Entry 7PF2 (electron microscopy, 5.10 A resolution (low resolution: residue-level contacts below are approximate; hydrogen-bond / salt-bridge calls are withheld)); this record covers chains A and I of the 19 polymer chains in the assembly.

[Chain A]
Molecule: Histone H3.2
Source organism: Homo sapiens
Reference sequence: Q71DI3 (H32_HUMAN); residues 0-135 here correspond to UniProt positions 1-136 (UniProt number = residue number + 1)
Sequence (136 residues; each row starts with the number of its first residue; numbering starts at 0):
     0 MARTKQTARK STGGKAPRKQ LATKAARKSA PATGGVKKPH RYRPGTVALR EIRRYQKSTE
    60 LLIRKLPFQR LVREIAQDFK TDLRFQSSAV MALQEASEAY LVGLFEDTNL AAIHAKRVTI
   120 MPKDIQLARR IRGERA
Not modelled in the structure: 0-36, 134-135
Construct notes: engineered mutation Ala-110 (Cys111 in Q71DI3)
UniProt features mapped onto this chain:
  - modified residue: Arg-2 (Asymmetric dimethylarginine), Thr-3 (Phosphothreonine), Lys-4 (Allysine), Gln-5 (5-glutamyl dopamine), Thr-6 (Phosphothreonine), Arg-8 (Citrulline), Lys-9 (N6,N6,N6-trimethyllysine), Ser-10 (ADP-ribosylserine), Thr-11 (Phosphothreonine), Lys-14 (N6-(2-hydroxyisobutyryl)lysine), Arg-17 (Asymmetric dimethylarginine), Lys-18 (N6-(2-hydroxyisobutyryl)lysine), Lys-23 (N6-(2-hydroxyisobutyryl)lysine), Arg-26 (Citrulline), Lys-27 (N6,N6,N6-trimethyllysine), Ser-28 (ADP-ribosylserine), Lys-36 (N6,N6,N6-trimethyllysine), Lys-37 (N6-methyllysine), Tyr-41 (Phosphotyrosine), Lys-56 (N6,N6,N6-trimethyllysine) and 8 more in UniProt
  - lipidation: Lys-18 (N6-decanoyllysine)

[Chain I]
Molecule: 748-nt DNA strand
Source organism: synthetic construct
Sequence (748 nucleotides; each row starts with the number of its first residue; note: 187 numbers in that range are skipped by the numbering (no residue carries them; nothing is unmodelled there)):
     1 ATCTCTCGCG CACTGGCCGC CTGGAGAATC CCGGTGCCGA GGCCGCTCAA TTGGTCGTAG
    61 ACAGCTCTAG CACCGCTTAA ACGCACGTAC GCGCTGTCCC CCGCGTTTTA ACCGCCAAGG
   121 GGATTACTCC CTAGTCTCCA GGCACGTGTC AGATATATAC ATCCTGTCAT GTAAGTA
   365 TTAAGGTAAC CCGTCTCGCG CACTGGCCGC CTGGAGAATC CCGGTGCCGA GGCCGCTCAA
   425 TTGGTCGTAG ACAGCTCTAG CACCGCTTAA ACGCACGTAC GCGCTGTCCC CCGCGTTTTA
   485 ACCGCCAAGG GGATTACTCC CTAGTCTCCA GGCACGTGTC AGATATATAC ATCCTGTCAT
   545 GTAAGTATTA AGGTAACCCG TCTCGCGCAC TGGCCGCCTG GAGAATCCCG GTGCCGAGGC
   605 CGCTCAATTG GTCGTAGACA GCTCTAGCAC CGCTTAAACG CACGTACGCG CTGTCCCCCG
   665 CGTTTTAACC GCCAAGGGGA TTACTCCCTA GTCTCCAGGC ACGTGTCAGA TATATACATC
   725 CTGTCATGTA AGTATTAAGG TAACCCGTCT CGCGCACTGG CCGCCTGGAG AATCCCGGTG
   785 CCGAGGCCGC TCAATTGGTC GTAGACAGCT CTAGCACCGC TTAAACGCAC GTACGCGCTG
   845 TCCCCCGCGT TTTAACCGCC AAGGGGATTA CTCCCTAGTC TCCAGGCACG TGTCAGATAT
   905 ATACATCCTG TCATGTAAGT ATTAAGGTGA T
Not modelled in the structure: 1-10, 365-379, 552-935

[Interface between chain A and chain I]
Contacting residue pairs (28):
  Lys-37(A) / DC164(I)
  Lys-37(A) / DT165(I)
  His-39(A) / DC164(I)
  Arg-40(A) / DC164(I)
  Tyr-41(A) / DC163(I)
  Tyr-41(A) / DC164(I)
  Arg-42(A) / DA89(I)
  Arg-42(A) / DC164(I)
  Pro-43(A) / DT88(I)
  Pro-43(A) / DA89(I)
  Thr-45(A) / DC163(I)
  Thr-45(A) / DC164(I)
  Arg-63(A) / DA80(I)
  Arg-63(A) / DA81(I)
  Arg-72(A) / DC71(I)
  Arg-83(A) / DC71(I)
  Phe-84(A) / DG70(I)
  Phe-84(A) / DC71(I)
  Gln-85(A) / DG70(I)
  Ser-86(A) / DG70(I)
  Arg-116(A) / DG91(I)
  Arg-116(A) / DC92(I)
  Val-117(A) / DC90(I)
  Val-117(A) / DG91(I)
  Thr-118(A) / DC90(I)
  Thr-118(A) / DG91(I)
  Met-120(A) / DG91(I)
  Met-120(A) / DC92(I)
Also at the interface, not in a pair above, chain A (18 interface residues in all): Lys-122
Also at the interface, not in a pair above, chain I (14 interface residues in all): DA85, DC86

[Summary]
The interface between chain A and chain I involves 18 residues on one side and 14 on the other.
Chain A is Histone H3.2 (Homo sapiens) and chain I is a 748-nt DNA strand (synthetic construct); the
structure, Nucleosome stack of the 4x187 nucleosome array containing H1, was determined by electron microscopy
together with 7PET, 7PEU, 7PEV, 7PEW, 7PEX, 7PEY and 16 further entries from the same study.
